Entry 9HV3 (X-ray diffraction, 2.90 A resolution); this record covers chains A and B.

# Chain A (and B)
Molecule: Glycogen synthase kinase-3 beta
Organism: Homo sapiens
Notes: EC 2.7.11.26, 2.7.11.1; chain B of this document is another copy of the same molecule, construct and numbering; everything in this record applies to it too
UniProtKB: P49841 (GSK3B_HUMAN); residues 2-420 here = UniProt positions 2-420
Chain sequence (442 residues; each row starts with the number of its first residue; numbers below 1 keep their minus sign (Met-21 is residue -21)):
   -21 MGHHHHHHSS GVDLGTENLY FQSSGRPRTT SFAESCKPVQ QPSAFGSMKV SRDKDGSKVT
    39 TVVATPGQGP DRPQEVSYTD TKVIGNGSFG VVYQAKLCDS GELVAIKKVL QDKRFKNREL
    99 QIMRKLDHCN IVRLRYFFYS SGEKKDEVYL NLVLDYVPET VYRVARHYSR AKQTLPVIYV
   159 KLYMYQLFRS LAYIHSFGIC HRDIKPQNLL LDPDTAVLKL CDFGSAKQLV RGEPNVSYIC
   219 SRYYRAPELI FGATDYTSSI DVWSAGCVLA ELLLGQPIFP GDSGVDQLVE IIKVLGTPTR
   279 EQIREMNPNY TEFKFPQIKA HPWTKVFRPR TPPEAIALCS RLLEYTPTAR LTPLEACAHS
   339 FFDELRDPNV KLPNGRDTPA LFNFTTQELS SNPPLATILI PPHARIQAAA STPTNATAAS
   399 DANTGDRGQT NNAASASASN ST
Not modelled in the structure: -21 to 24, 386-420 (chain B: -21 to 24, 383-420)
Differences from the reference sequence: initiating methionine (-21); expression tag (-20 to 1)
Residues lining bound ligands: A1IXN (2-oxidanylidene-N-[3-(4-phenylpiperazin-1-yl)propyl]-6-pyridin-3-yl-3H-benzimidazole-1-carboxamide): Ile62, Phe67, Val70, Ala83, Lys85, Val110, Leu132, Asp133, Tyr134, Val135, Pro136, Glu137, Thr138, Arg141, Asn186, Leu188, Cys199, Asp200
Swiss-Prot annotation at these positions:
  - active site: Asp181 (Proton acceptor)
  - binding site (ATP): Ile62 to Val70, Lys85
  - modified residue: Ser9 (Phosphoserine), Tyr216 (Phosphotyrosine), Ser389 (Phosphoserine), Thr390 (Phosphothreonine), Thr402 (Phosphothreonine)
  - lipidation: Cys14 (S-palmitoyl cysteine)
  - mutagenesis: Ser9 (S9A: Loss of phosphorylation; abolished inhibition of activity, leading to constitutively active), Cys14 (C14A: Significantly reduced palmitoylation), Lys85 to Lys86 (Abolished serine/threonine-protein kinase activity), Arg96 (R96A: Prevents the phosphorylation of phosphate-primed glycogen synthase), Leu128 (L128A: Abolishes activity toward AXIN1)

# Chain A / chain B interface
Residue-residue contacts (39; chain A residue first):
  Ser66(A) with Asp264(B), hydrogen bond
  Arg92(A) with Phe293(B), hydrogen bond (side chain-backbone); Gln295(B)
  Phe93(A) with Lys292(B)
  Val214(A) with Thr289(B); Glu290(B); Phe291(B), hydrophobic
  Tyr216(A) with Ile228(B); Phe229(B), hydrophobic; Gly262(B), hydrogen bond (backbone-backbone); Val263(B), hydrogen bond (backbone-backbone); Leu266(B); Thr289(B); Phe291(B); Phe293(B)
  Ile217(A) with Val263(B), hydrophobic
  Cys218(A) with Ser261(B)
  Ser219(A) with Asp260(B)
  Arg220(A) with Asp260(B), salt bridge
  Ile228(A) with Tyr216(B)
  Phe229(A) with Tyr216(B), hydrophobic
  Asp260(A) with Ser219(B); Arg220(B), salt bridge
  Ser261(A) with Cys218(B)
  Gly262(A) with Tyr216(B), hydrogen bond (backbone-backbone)
  Val263(A) with Tyr216(B), hydrogen bond (backbone-backbone); Ile217(B), hydrophobic
  Asp264(A) with Ser66(B), hydrogen bond
  Leu266(A) with Tyr216(B), hydrophobic
  Val267(A) with Ser66(B)
  Glu268(A) with Ser66(B)
  Thr289(A) with Val214(B); Tyr216(B)
  Glu290(A) with Pro212(B)
  Phe291(A) with Val214(B), hydrophobic; Tyr216(B)
  Lys292(A) with Phe93(B)
  Phe293(A) with Tyr216(B)
  Gln295(A) with Arg92(B)
Other interface residues (no listed pair), chain A (31 interface residues in all): Asp90, Gln185, Pro212, Asn213, Lys271, Pro294
Other interface residues (no listed pair), chain B (31 interface residues in all): Asp90, Arg96, Gln185, Asn213, Val267, Glu268, Pro294

# Overview
Chain A and chain B each contribute 31 residues to their interface; the contacts include 7 hydrogen bonds and
2 salt bridges. Polar contacts include Arg220(A)-Asp260(B), Ser66(A)-Asp264(B) and Arg92(A)-Phe293(B). Bound
to chain A: compound A1IXN.
Both chains are Glycogen synthase kinase-3 beta (Homo sapiens). Entry 9HV3 (Crystal structure of human GSK3b
in complex with ARN25657) was determined by X-ray diffraction together with 9HUK and 9HUL from the same study.
